7OQB - chains u and x of the 21 polymer chains in the assembly; structure by electron microscopy, 9.00 A resolution (very low resolution: no residue pairs are listed; an interface is given only as per-side residue counts).

# Chain u
Protein: Small nuclear ribonucleoprotein Sm D2
Organism: Saccharomyces cerevisiae
UniProtKB: Q06217 (SMD2_YEAST); numbering as in UniProt (aligned over 1-110)
Amino-acid sequence (110 residues; each row starts with the number of its first residue):
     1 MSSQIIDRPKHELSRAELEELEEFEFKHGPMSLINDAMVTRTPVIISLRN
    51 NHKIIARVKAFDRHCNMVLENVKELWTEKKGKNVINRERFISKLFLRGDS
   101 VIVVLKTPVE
Not modelled in the structure: 1-16, 109-110

# Chain x
Protein: Small nuclear ribonucleoprotein F
Organism: Saccharomyces cerevisiae
UniProtKB: P54999 (RUXF_YEAST); residue numbers follow UniProt; this construct covers 1-86
Amino-acid sequence (86 residues; each row starts with the number of its first residue):
     1 MSESSDISAMQPVNPKPFLKGLVNHRVGVKLKFNSTEYRGTLVSTDNYFN
    51 LQLNEAEEFVAGVSHGTLGEIFIRCNNVLYIRELPN
Not modelled in the structure: 1-11, 85-86

# Interface between chain u and chain x
At this resolution (9 A) residue pairs are not listed: 10 residues of chain u and 13 of chain x lie at the interface.

# In short
Chain u and chain x form an interface of 10 and 13 residues respectively.
Chain u is Small nuclear ribonucleoprotein Sm D2 and chain x is Small nuclear ribonucleoprotein F, both from
Saccharomyces cerevisiae; the structure, The U2 part of Saccharomyces cerevisiae spliceosomal pre-A complex
(delta BS-A ACT1), was determined by electron microscopy (same publication as 7OQC and 7OQE).
